Entry 9G26 (electron microscopy, 3.40 A resolution); this record covers chains B and R of the 17 polymer chains in the assembly.

== Chain B ==
Name: DNA-directed RNA polymerase I subunit RPA135
Organism: Saccharomyces cerevisiae
Notes: EC 2.7.7.6
UniProt: P22138 (RPA2_YEAST); residue numbers follow UniProt; this construct covers 1-1203
Amino-acid sequence (1203 residues; row label = number of the first residue in the row):
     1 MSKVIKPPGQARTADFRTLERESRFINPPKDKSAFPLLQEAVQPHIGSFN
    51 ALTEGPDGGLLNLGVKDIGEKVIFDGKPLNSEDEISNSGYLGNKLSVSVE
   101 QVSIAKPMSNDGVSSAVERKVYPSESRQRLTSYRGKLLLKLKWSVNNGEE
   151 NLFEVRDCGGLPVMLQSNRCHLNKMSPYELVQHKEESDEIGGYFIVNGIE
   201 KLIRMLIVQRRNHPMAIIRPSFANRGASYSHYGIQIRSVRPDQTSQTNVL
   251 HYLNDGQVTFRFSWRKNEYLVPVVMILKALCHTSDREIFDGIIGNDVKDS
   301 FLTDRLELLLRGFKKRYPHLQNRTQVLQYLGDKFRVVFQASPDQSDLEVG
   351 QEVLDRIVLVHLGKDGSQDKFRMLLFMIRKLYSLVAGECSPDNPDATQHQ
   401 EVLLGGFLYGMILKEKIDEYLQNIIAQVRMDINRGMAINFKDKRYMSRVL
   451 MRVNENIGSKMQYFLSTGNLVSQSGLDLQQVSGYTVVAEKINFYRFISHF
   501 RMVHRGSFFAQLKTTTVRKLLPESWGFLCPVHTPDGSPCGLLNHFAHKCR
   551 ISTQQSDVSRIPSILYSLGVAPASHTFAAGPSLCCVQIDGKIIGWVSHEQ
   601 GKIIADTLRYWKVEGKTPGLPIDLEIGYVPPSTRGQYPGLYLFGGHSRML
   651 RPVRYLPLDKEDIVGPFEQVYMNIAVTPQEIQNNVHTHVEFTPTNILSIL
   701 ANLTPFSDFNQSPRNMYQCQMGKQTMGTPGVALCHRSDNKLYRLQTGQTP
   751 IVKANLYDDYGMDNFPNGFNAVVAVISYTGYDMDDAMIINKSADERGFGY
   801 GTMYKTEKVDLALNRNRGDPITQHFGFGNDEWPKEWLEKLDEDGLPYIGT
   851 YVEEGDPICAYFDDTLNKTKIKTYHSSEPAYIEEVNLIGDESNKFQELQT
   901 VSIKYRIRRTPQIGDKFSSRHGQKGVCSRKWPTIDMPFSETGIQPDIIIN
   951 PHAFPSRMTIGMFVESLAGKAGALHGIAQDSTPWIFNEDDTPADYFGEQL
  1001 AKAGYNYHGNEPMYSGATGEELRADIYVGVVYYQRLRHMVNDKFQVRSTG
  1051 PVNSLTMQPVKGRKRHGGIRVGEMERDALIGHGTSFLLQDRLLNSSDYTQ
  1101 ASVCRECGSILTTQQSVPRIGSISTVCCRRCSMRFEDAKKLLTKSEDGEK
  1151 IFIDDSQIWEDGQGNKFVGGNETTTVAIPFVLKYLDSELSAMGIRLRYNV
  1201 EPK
Not modelled in the structure: 1-10, 79-88, 112-115, 1140-1154
Swiss-Prot annotation at these positions:
  - zinc finger: Cys1104 to Cys1131 (C4-type)
  - modified residue: Ser2 (N-acetylserine), Ser81 (Phosphoserine), Ser1156 (Phosphoserine)
  - mutagenesis: Cys1104 (C1104A: No effect; when associated with A-1107; A-1128 and A-1131), Cys1107 (C1107A: Lethal. Abolishes recruitment of RPA1 to Pol I. No effect; when associated with A-1104; A-1128 and A-1131), Cys1127 (C1127R: Responsible of suppression of RPA190-5 and RPA190-1 mutations), Cys1128 (C1128A: No effect; when associated with A-1104; A-1107 and A-1131), Cys1131 (C1131A: No effect; when associated with A-1104; A-1107 and A-1128)
Ion coordination: Zn2+: Cys1104, Cys1128, Cys1131

== Chain R ==
Molecule: 12-nt RNA strand
Sequence (12 nucleotides; numbered 1 to 12; the number before each row is that of its first residue):
     1 AUAAAUCGAGAG
Not modelled in the structure: 1-3
Ion coordination: Mg2+: G12 (shared with 3 residues of chain A)

== Chain B / chain R interface ==
Pairs across the interface (16):
  Arg204(B) - G8(R)  phosphate contact
  Arg204(B) - A9(R)  salt bridge to the phosphate
  Ser482(B) - C7(R)  sugar contact
  Gly483(B) - G8(R)  phosphate contact
  Val486(B) - G8(R)  sugar contact
  Glu489(B) - A9(R)  hydrogen bond to the sugar
  Arg495(B) - A9(R)  hydrogen bond to the phosphate
  Gln720(B) - G10(R)  sugar contact
  Gln720(B) - A11(R)  phosphate contact
  Lys723(B) - G10(R)  salt bridge to the phosphate
  Gln724(B) - G10(R)  sugar contact
  Lys916(B) - G12(R)  salt bridge to the phosphate
  Lys924(B) - G12(R)  salt bridge to the phosphate
  Arg1037(B) - G10(R)  sugar contact
  His1038(B) - G10(R)  sugar contact
  His1038(B) - A11(R)  sugar contact
Also at the interface, not in a pair above, chain B (15 interface residues in all): Leu542, Val1060
Also at the interface, not in a pair above, chain R (7 interface residues in all): A4

== Overview ==
The interface between chain B and chain R involves 15 residues on one side and 7 on the other, with 2 hydrogen
bonds and 4 salt bridges. Among the polar pairs are Glu489(B)-A9(R), Arg495(B)-A9(R) and Arg204(B)-A9(R).
UniProt lists 5 mutagenesis sites on chain B.
Here chain B is DNA-directed RNA polymerase I subunit RPA135 (Saccharomyces cerevisiae) and chain R is a 12-nt
RNA strand. Entry 9G26 (Yeast RNA polymerase I elongation complex stalled by an apurinic site, closed state)
was determined by electron microscopy together with 9G1V, 9G1X, 9G23, 9G24, 9G27, 9G29, 9G2B and 9G2C from the
same study.
